Entry 1OTX (X-ray diffraction, 2.70 A resolution); this record covers chains A and B of the 3 polymer chains in the assembly.

[Chain A (and B)]
Protein: Purine nucleoside phosphorylase
Organism: Escherichia coli
Notes: EC 2.4.2.1; chain B of this document is another copy of the same molecule, construct and numbering; everything in this record applies to it too
UniProtKB: P0ABP8 (DEOD_ECOLI); residue numbers follow UniProt; this construct covers 1-238
Chain sequence (238 residues; each row starts with the number of its first residue):
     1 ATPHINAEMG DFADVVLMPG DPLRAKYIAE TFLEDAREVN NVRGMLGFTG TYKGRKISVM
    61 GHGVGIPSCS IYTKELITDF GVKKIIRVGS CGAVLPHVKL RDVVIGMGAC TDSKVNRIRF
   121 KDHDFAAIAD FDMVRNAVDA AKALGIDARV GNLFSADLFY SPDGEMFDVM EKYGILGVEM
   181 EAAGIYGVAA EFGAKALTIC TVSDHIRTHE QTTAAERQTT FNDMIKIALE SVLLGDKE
Not modelled in the structure: 238
Sequence notes: engineered mutation Val64 (Met in P0ABP8)
What the authors report for this chain:
  - mutagenesis - M64V: increased catalytic activity on lyxo-Ado

[Chain A / chain B interface]
Pairs across the interface (3):
  Lys114(A) with Asp122(B); His123(B), hydrogen bond
  Ile118(A) with His123(B)
Interface residues without a listed pair, chain A (3 interface residues in all): Pro162
Interface residues without a listed pair, chain B (3 interface residues in all): Tyr173

[Overview]
The chain A/chain B interface involves 3 residues from each chain; the contacts include 1 hydrogen bond. Its
one hydrogen-bonded contact is Lys114(A)-His123(B). The paper reports that M64V of chain A increases catalytic
activity on lyxo-Ado.
Both chains are Purine nucleoside phosphorylase (Escherichia coli). Entry 1OTX (Purine Nucleoside
Phosphorylase M64V mutant) was determined by X-ray diffraction together with 1OTY, 1OU4, 1OUM, 1OV6 and 1OVG
from the same study.
